Entry 7VLX (electron microscopy, 3.12 A resolution); this record covers chains Y and Z of the 6 polymer chains in the assembly.

Chain Y:
Molecule: Mannose/fructose/sorbose family PTS transporter subunit IIC
Organism: Listeria monocytogenes
UniProt: S5LAD9 (S5LAD9_LISMN); residues 1-268 here = UniProt positions 1-268
Chain sequence (268 residues; numbered 1 to 268; the number before each row is that of its first residue):
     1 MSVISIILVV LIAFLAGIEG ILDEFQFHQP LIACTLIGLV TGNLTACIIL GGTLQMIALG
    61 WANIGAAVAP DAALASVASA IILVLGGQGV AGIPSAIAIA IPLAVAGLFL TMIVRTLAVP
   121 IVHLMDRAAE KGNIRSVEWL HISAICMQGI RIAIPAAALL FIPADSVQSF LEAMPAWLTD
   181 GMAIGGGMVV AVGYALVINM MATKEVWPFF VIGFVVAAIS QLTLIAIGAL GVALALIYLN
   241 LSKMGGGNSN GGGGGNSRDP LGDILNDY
Unresolved in the structure: 248-268
Ligand contacts: alpha-D-mannopyranose (MAN): Asn63, Ile64, Gly65, Ala66

Chain Z:
Molecule: PTS mannose family transporter subunit IID
Organism: Listeria monocytogenes
UniProt: A0A1E8EBU8 (A0A1E8EBU8_LISMN); residues 1-303 here = UniProt positions 1-303
Chain sequence (303 residues; row label = number of the first residue in the row):
     1 MAEKIELSKR DRLRVAWRST FIQGSWNYER MQNGGWAFSM IPAIKKLYKT KEDRSSALKR
    61 HLEFFNTHPY IASPILGVTL ALEEERANGA EVDDVAIQGV KVGMMGPLAG VGDPVFWFTI
   121 RPMLGALGAS LALSGNILGP ILFFVAWNVI RWGFMWYTQE FGYKAGSKIT DDLSGGLLQD
   181 ITKGASILGM FVLAALVQRW VNIQFAPIIS KVKLDEGAYI DWSHLPQGAQ GIKTALQQQQ
   241 AGLALSEIKV TTLQNNLDNL IPGLAAVALT FLCMWLLKKK ISPIIIILGL FVVGIVGHLI
   301 GLL
Unresolved in the structure: 1-5
Differences from the reference sequence: conflict Gln237 (Glu in A0A1E8EBU8)
Ligand contacts: alpha-D-mannopyranose (MAN): Gln23, Trp26, Gln32, Asn66, Thr67, His68, Pro69, Ala109, Asp113, Trp117

Chain Y / chain Z interface:
Pairs across the interface (174):
  Ile21(Y) - Gln23(Z)  hydrogen bond (backbone-side chain)
  Ile21(Y) - Gly24(Z)
  Leu22(Y) - Thr20(Z)
  Leu22(Y) - Phe21(Z)  hydrophobic
  Leu22(Y) - Gln23(Z)
  Asp23(Y) - Tyr70(Z)  hydrogen bond (backbone-side chain)
  Asp23(Y) - Trp117(Z)
  Glu24(Y) - Ser19(Z)
  Glu24(Y) - Thr20(Z)
  Glu24(Y) - Ile22(Z)
  Glu24(Y) - Pro69(Z)
  Glu24(Y) - Tyr70(Z)  hydrogen bond (backbone-side chain)
  Glu24(Y) - Trp147(Z)  hydrogen bond (backbone-side chain)
  Glu24(Y) - Asn148(Z)
  Glu24(Y) - Arg151(Z)  salt bridge
  Glu24(Y) - Met155(Z)
  Phe25(Y) - Thr20(Z)
  Phe25(Y) - Phe144(Z)
  Phe25(Y) - Asn148(Z)
  Phe25(Y) - Arg151(Z)
  Gln26(Y) - Tyr70(Z)  hydrogen bond
  Gln26(Y) - Arg121(Z)
  Gln26(Y) - Trp147(Z)
  Gln29(Y) - Arg121(Z)
  Leu31(Y) - Gly128(Z)
  Leu31(Y) - Ala129(Z)
  Leu31(Y) - Ala132(Z)  hydrophobic
  Leu31(Y) - Pro140(Z)
  Leu31(Y) - Phe143(Z)  hydrophobic
  Ile32(Y) - Phe143(Z)  hydrophobic
  Ile32(Y) - Phe144(Z)  hydrophobic
  Thr35(Y) - Ile137(Z)
  Ile48(Y) - Ala132(Z)
  Ile48(Y) - Gly135(Z)
  Ile49(Y) - Ala132(Z)
  Ile49(Y) - Leu133(Z)
  Ile49(Y) - Ser134(Z)
  Ile49(Y) - Gly135(Z)
  Gly52(Y) - Ala129(Z)
  Thr53(Y) - Leu133(Z)
  Gln55(Y) - Gly125(Z)
  Met56(Y) - Ala126(Z)
  Met56(Y) - Ala129(Z)  hydrophobic
  Met56(Y) - Trp200(Z)
  Ala58(Y) - Arg121(Z)
  Leu59(Y) - Pro122(Z)  hydrophobic
  Leu59(Y) - Trp200(Z)
  Gly60(Y) - Phe118(Z)
  Ala62(Y) - Trp117(Z)  hydrophobic
  Ala62(Y) - Phe118(Z)  hydrophobic
  Ile64(Y) - Asp113(Z)
  Ile64(Y) - Trp117(Z)
  Ala66(Y) - Trp26(Z)  hydrophobic
  Ala66(Y) - Met31(Z)  hydrophobic
  Ala66(Y) - Pro283(Z)
  Leu108(Y) - Phe291(Z)  hydrophobic
  Phe109(Y) - Leu288(Z)  hydrophobic
  Met112(Y) - Tyr28(Z)  hydrogen bond (backbone-side chain)
  Met112(Y) - Ile284(Z)  hydrophobic
  Arg115(Y) - Trp26(Z)
  Arg115(Y) - Tyr28(Z)
  Thr116(Y) - Tyr28(Z)
  Ala118(Y) - Asn27(Z)  hydrogen bond (backbone-side chain)
  Val119(Y) - Asn27(Z)
  Val122(Y) - Asn27(Z)
  Val122(Y) - Glu29(Z)
  His123(Y) - Glu29(Z)
  Met125(Y) - Gly34(Z)
  Ala129(Y) - Ser55(Z)
  Ala129(Y) - Leu58(Z)
  Glu130(Y) - Ser55(Z)  hydrogen bond (backbone-side chain)
  Glu130(Y) - Lys59(Z)
  Lys131(Y) - Lys51(Z)
  Lys131(Y) - Ser55(Z)
  Gly132(Y) - Lys51(Z)
  Gly132(Y) - Ser55(Z)  hydrogen bond (backbone-side chain)
  Gly132(Y) - Leu58(Z)
  Ile134(Y) - Lys45(Z)
  Ile134(Y) - Leu58(Z)  hydrophobic
  Val137(Y) - Ile41(Z)  hydrophobic
  Glu138(Y) - Arg18(Z)  salt bridge
  Glu138(Y) - Phe38(Z)
  Glu138(Y) - Lys45(Z)  salt bridge
  His141(Y) - Phe21(Z)  hydrogen bond (side chain-backbone)
  His141(Y) - Gln23(Z)  hydrogen bond (side chain-backbone)
  His141(Y) - Ser25(Z)  hydrogen bond
  His141(Y) - Gly35(Z)
  His141(Y) - Phe38(Z)
  Ile142(Y) - Phe38(Z)  hydrophobic
  Ala144(Y) - Gly24(Z)
  Gln148(Y) - Gly24(Z)
  Trp177(Y) - Ile295(Z)  hydrophobic
  Leu178(Y) - Ile295(Z)  hydrophobic
  Asp180(Y) - His298(Z)  salt bridge
  Met182(Y) - Phe291(Z)  hydrophobic
  Ile184(Y) - Gly294(Z)
  Ile184(Y) - His298(Z)
  Ile184(Y) - Leu303(Z)  hydrophobic
  Gly187(Y) - Val201(Z)
  Gly187(Y) - Asn202(Z)  hydrogen bond (backbone-backbone)
  Met188(Y) - Ile203(Z)  hydrophobic
  Met188(Y) - Leu269(Z)  hydrophobic
  Met188(Y) - Leu290(Z)  hydrophobic
  Val189(Y) - Ile287(Z)  hydrophobic
  Val189(Y) - Phe291(Z)  hydrophobic
  Val190(Y) - Trp200(Z)
  Val192(Y) - Cys273(Z)  hydrophobic
  Val192(Y) - Ile286(Z)  hydrophobic
  Val192(Y) - Leu290(Z)  hydrophobic
  Tyr194(Y) - Phe118(Z)  hydrophobic
  Tyr194(Y) - Leu193(Z)  hydrophobic
  Tyr194(Y) - Leu196(Z)  hydrophobic
  Ala195(Y) - Thr270(Z)
  Ala195(Y) - Cys273(Z)  hydrophobic
  Ala195(Y) - Met274(Z)
  Ala195(Y) - Leu277(Z)
  Leu196(Y) - Leu277(Z)
  Val197(Y) - Phe118(Z)  hydrophobic
  Val197(Y) - Leu193(Z)  hydrophobic
  Ile198(Y) - Leu193(Z)  hydrophobic
  Ile198(Y) - Thr270(Z)
  Ile198(Y) - Met274(Z)  hydrophobic
  Asn199(Y) - Met274(Z)
  Asn199(Y) - Lys278(Z)  hydrogen bond
  Met200(Y) - Ala109(Z)  hydrophobic
  Met200(Y) - Asp113(Z)
  Met201(Y) - Gly110(Z)
  Met201(Y) - Pro114(Z)  hydrophobic
  Met201(Y) - Ser186(Z)
  Met201(Y) - Gly189(Z)
  Met201(Y) - Met190(Z)
  Met201(Y) - Leu193(Z)  hydrophobic
  Glu205(Y) - Lys183(Z)  salt bridge
  Val206(Y) - Ser186(Z)
  Val206(Y) - Ile187(Z)  hydrophobic
  Val206(Y) - Met190(Z)  hydrophobic
  Trp207(Y) - Phe271(Z)  hydrophobic
  Phe209(Y) - Ile187(Z)  hydrophobic
  Phe209(Y) - Phe191(Z)
  Phe210(Y) - Met190(Z)  hydrophobic
  Phe210(Y) - Ala194(Z)
  Ile212(Y) - Phe191(Z)  hydrophobic
  Gly213(Y) - Phe191(Z)
  Gly213(Y) - Ala194(Z)
  Phe214(Y) - Ala194(Z)
  Phe214(Y) - Gln198(Z)
  Phe214(Y) - Ile261(Z)  hydrophobic
  Phe214(Y) - Pro262(Z)
  Phe214(Y) - Gly263(Z)
  Phe214(Y) - Val267(Z)  hydrophobic
  Val216(Y) - Phe191(Z)  hydrophobic
  Ala217(Y) - Gln198(Z)  hydrogen bond (backbone-side chain)
  Ala217(Y) - Arg199(Z)
  Ala218(Y) - Gln198(Z)
  Ala218(Y) - Arg199(Z)
  Leu222(Y) - Arg199(Z)  hydrogen bond (backbone-side chain)
  Leu224(Y) - Pro122(Z)  hydrophobic
  Leu224(Y) - Trp200(Z)  hydrophobic
  Ile225(Y) - Met123(Z)  hydrophobic
  Ile225(Y) - Ala126(Z)  hydrophobic
  Ile227(Y) - Phe191(Z)  hydrophobic
  Ile227(Y) - Ala195(Z)  hydrophobic
  Ile227(Y) - Arg199(Z)
  Gly228(Y) - Leu188(Z)
  Leu230(Y) - Phe191(Z)  hydrophobic
  Gly231(Y) - Leu188(Z)
  Gly231(Y) - Phe191(Z)
  Val232(Y) - Leu188(Z)
  Ala235(Y) - Gly184(Z)
  Ala235(Y) - Ile187(Z)  hydrophobic
  Tyr238(Y) - Ile187(Z)  hydrophobic
  Leu239(Y) - Asp180(Z)
  Leu239(Y) - Gly184(Z)
  Lys243(Y) - Asp180(Z)  salt bridge
Interface residues without a listed pair, chain Y (100 interface residues in all): Thr45, Ile57, Trp61, Gly65, Ala67, Val68, Asp126, Arg135, Ile145, Ala176, Gly181, Gly185, Ala191, Ser220, Thr223, Ser242
Interface residues without a listed pair, chain Z (98 interface residues in all): Arg30, Asn33, Arg54, Leu62, Asn136, Val192, Val197, Leu299

Overview:
Chain Y and chain Z form an interface of 100 and 98 residues respectively, with 16 hydrogen bonds and 6 salt
bridges. Polar contacts include Glu24(Y)-Arg151(Z), Glu138(Y)-Arg18(Z) and Glu138(Y)-Lys45(Z).
Alpha-D-mannopyranose is bound between chain Y and chain Z.
Here chain Y is Mannose/fructose/sorbose family PTS transporter subunit IIC and chain Z is PTS mannose family
transporter subunit IID, both from Listeria monocytogenes. Entry 7VLX (Cryo-EM structures of Listeria
monocytogenes man-PTS) was determined by electron microscopy, deposited together with 7VLY.
